Entry 7PH1 (X-ray diffraction, 1.18 A resolution); this record covers chains E and I.

== Chain E ==
Name: Cationic trypsin
Organism: Bos taurus
Notes: EC 3.4.21.4
UniProtKB: P00760 (TRY1_BOVIN); the author numbering skips numbers that UniProt does not, so the offset changes along the chain: 17-34 = UniProt 25-42; 37-67 = UniProt 43-73; 69-125 = UniProt 74-130; 127-130 = UniProt 131-134; 1 more segments
Chain sequence (223 residues; row label = number of the first residue in the row; note: 6 numbers in that range are skipped by the numbering (no residue carries them; nothing is unmodelled there)):
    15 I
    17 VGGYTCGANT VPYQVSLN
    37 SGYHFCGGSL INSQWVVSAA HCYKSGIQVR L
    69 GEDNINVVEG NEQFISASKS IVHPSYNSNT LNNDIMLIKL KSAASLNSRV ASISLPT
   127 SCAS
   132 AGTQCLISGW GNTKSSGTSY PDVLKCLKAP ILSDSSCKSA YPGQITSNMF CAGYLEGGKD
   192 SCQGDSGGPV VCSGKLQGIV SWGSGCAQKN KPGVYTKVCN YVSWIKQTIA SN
Cystine bridges: Cys22-Cys157, Cys42-Cys58, Cys128-Cys230, Cys136-Cys203, Cys168-Cys182, Cys193-Cys217
Ion coordination: Ca2+: Glu70, Asn72, Val75, Glu80
UniProt features mapped onto this chain:
  - active site (Charge relay system): His57, Asp102, Ser197
  - binding site (Ca(2+)): Glu70, Asn72, Val75, Glu80
  - binding site (substrate): Asp191, Ser192, Gln194, Gly195, Ser197
From the paper describing this entry:
  - contacts within the chain: His57-Asp102 (hydrogen bond)
  - catalytic residues: His57 (citing earlier work)
  - contacts within the chain: His57-Asp102 (hydrogen bond) (citing earlier work)

== Chain I ==
Name: Pancreatic trypsin inhibitor
UniProtKB: P00974 (BPT1_BOVIN); residues 2-58 here correspond to UniProt positions 37-93 (UniProt number = residue number + 35)
Chain sequence (57 residues; row label = number of the first residue in the row):
     2 PDFCLEPPYT GPCXARIIRY FYNAKAGLCQ TFVYGGCRAK RNNFKSAEDC MRTCGGA
Sequence notes: conflict 7OZ_15 (Lys50 in P00974)
Modified positions: 7OZ ((S)-2-amino-4-fluorobutanoic acid) at position 15
Cystine bridges: Cys5-Cys55, Cys14-Cys38, Cys30-Cys51

== How chain E and chain I interact ==
Pairs across the interface (40; chain E residue first):
  Tyr39(E) with Arg17(I); Ile18(I); Ile19(I), hydrogen bond (side chain-backbone)
  His40(E) with Arg17(I), hydrogen bond (backbone-side chain)
  Phe41(E) with Ala16(I); Arg17(I), hydrogen bond (backbone-backbone)
  Cys42(E) with Ala16(I), hydrophobic
  His57(E) with Cys14(I); 7OZ_15(I); Ala16(I); Gly36(I); Gly37(I)
  Lys60(E) with Ile18(I)
  Ser96(E) with Arg39(I)
  Asn97(E) with Arg39(I), hydrogen bond (backbone-side chain)
  Thr98(E) with Arg39(I)
  Leu99(E) with Cys14(I), hydrophobic; Cys38(I), hydrophobic; Arg39(I)
  Tyr151(E) with Arg17(I); Val34(I)
  Ser192(E) with 7OZ_15(I)
  Cys193(E) with 7OZ_15(I)
  Gln194(E) with Thr11(I); Gly12(I); Cys14(I), hydrogen bond (side chain-backbone); 7OZ_15(I); Ala16(I)
  Gly195(E) with 7OZ_15(I), hydrogen bond (backbone-backbone); Ala16(I), hydrogen bond (backbone-backbone); Arg17(I)
  Asp196(E) with 7OZ_15(I), hydrogen bond (backbone-backbone)
  Ser197(E) with 7OZ_15(I), hydrogen bond (backbone-backbone); Ala16(I), hydrogen bond (side chain-backbone)
  Val211(E) with 7OZ_15(I)
  Ser212(E) with Cys14(I); 7OZ_15(I), hydrogen bond (backbone-backbone)
  Trp213(E) with Pro13(I); Cys14(I), hydrophobic
  Gly214(E) with Pro13(I), hydrogen bond (backbone-backbone)
Other interface residues (no listed pair), chain E (24 interface residues in all): Tyr94, Gln175, Cys217

== Overview ==
Chain E and chain I form an interface of 24 and 14 residues respectively; the contacts include 12 hydrogen
bonds. Among the polar pairs are Tyr39(E)-Ile19(I), His40(E)-Arg17(I) and Asn97(E)-Arg39(I). The paper reports
the catalytic residue His57(E); contacts within the chain involving His57(E) and Asp102(E).
Chain E is Cationic trypsin (Bos taurus) and chain I is Pancreatic trypsin inhibitor; the structure, Trypsin
in complex with BPTI mutant (2S)-2-amino-4-monofluorobutanoic acid, was determined by X-ray diffraction.
